3QH3 - chains A and B; structure by X-ray diffraction, 2.19 A resolution.

Chain A:
Protein: A6 alpha chain
Source organism: Homo sapiens
Sequence (194 residues; each row starts with the number of its first residue):
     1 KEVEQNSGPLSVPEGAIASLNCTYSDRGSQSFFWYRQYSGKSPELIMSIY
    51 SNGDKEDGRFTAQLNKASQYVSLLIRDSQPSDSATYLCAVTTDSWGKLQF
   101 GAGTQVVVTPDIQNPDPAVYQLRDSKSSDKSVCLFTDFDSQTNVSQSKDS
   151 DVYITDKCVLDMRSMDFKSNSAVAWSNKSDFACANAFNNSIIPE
Disulfide bonds: Cys22-Cys88, Cys133-Cys183

Chain B:
Protein: A6 beta chain
Source organism: Homo sapiens
Sequence (245 residues; row label = number of the first residue in the row):
     1 NAGVTQTPKFQVLKTGQSMTLQCAQDMNHEYMSWYRQDPGMGLRLIHYSV
    51 GAGITDQGEVPNGYNVSRSTTEDFPLRLLSAAPSQTSVYFCASRPGLAGG
   101 RPEQYFGPGTRLTVTEDLKNVFPPEVAVFEPSEAEISHTQKATLVCLATG
   151 FYPDHVELSWWVNGKEVHSGVCTDPQPLKEQPALNDSRYALSSRLRVSAT
   201 FWQDPRNHFRCQVQFYGLSENDEWTQDRAKPVTQIVSAEAWGRAD
Disulfide bonds: Cys23-Cys91, Cys146-Cys211
From the paper describing this entry:
  - conformationally variable residues (loop rearrangement): Glu30, Gly100

Interface between chain A and chain B:
Residue-residue contacts (80):
  Phe33(A) - Pro102(B)  hydrophobic
  Tyr35(A) - Gln104(B)  hydrogen bond (side chain-backbone)
  Tyr35(A) - Phe106(B)  hydrophobic
  Gln37(A) - Gln37(B)  hydrogen bond
  Gln37(A) - Phe90(B)
  Ser39(A) - Pro175(B)
  Lys41(A) - Phe90(B)
  Ser42(A) - Phe90(B)
  Ser42(A) - Gly107(B)  hydrogen bond (side chain-backbone)
  Ser42(A) - Pro108(B)
  Pro43(A) - Phe106(B)
  Leu45(A) - Glu103(B)
  Trp95(A) - Val50(B)
  Trp95(A) - Arg94(B)  hydrogen bond (backbone-side chain)
  Trp95(A) - Leu97(B)
  Gly96(A) - Arg94(B)  hydrogen bond (backbone-side chain)
  Lys97(A) - Leu45(B)
  Lys97(A) - Arg94(B)
  Leu98(A) - Tyr35(B)
  Leu98(A) - Gln104(B)
  Phe100(A) - Leu43(B)  hydrophobic
  Phe100(A) - Phe106(B)  hydrophobic
  Gly101(A) - Gly42(B)
  Ala102(A) - Met41(B)
  Ala102(A) - Gly42(B)
  Tyr120(A) - Ser132(B)
  Tyr120(A) - Ala134(B)
  Tyr120(A) - Glu135(B)
  Tyr120(A) - Thr139(B)
  Gln121(A) - Ser132(B)
  Leu122(A) - Phe129(B)
  Leu122(A) - Glu130(B)
  Leu122(A) - Thr143(B)
  Leu122(A) - Val145(B)  hydrophobic
  Arg123(A) - Phe129(B)
  Arg123(A) - Glu130(B)  hydrogen bond (backbone-backbone)
  Asp124(A) - Ala127(B)
  Asp124(A) - Val128(B)
  Asp124(A) - Phe129(B)
  Ser125(A) - Val128(B)  hydrogen bond (side chain-backbone)
  Ser125(A) - Glu130(B)
  Ser125(A) - Glu239(B)
  Ser125(A) - Ala240(B)
  Lys130(A) - Phe129(B)
  Ser131(A) - Phe129(B)
  Val132(A) - Phe129(B)  hydrophobic
  Val132(A) - Val145(B)  hydrophobic
  Val132(A) - Leu147(B)  hydrophobic
  Leu134(A) - Thr143(B)
  Thr136(A) - Arg196(B)
  Asp137(A) - Thr139(B)
  Asp137(A) - Arg196(B)  salt bridge
  Tyr153(A) - Leu178(B)  hydrophobic
  Tyr153(A) - Glu180(B)  hydrogen bond (side chain-backbone)
  Ile154(A) - Leu178(B)
  Thr155(A) - Asp174(B)
  Thr155(A) - Ser192(B)
  Thr155(A) - Arg194(B)  hydrogen bond
  Cys158(A) - Cys172(B)  disulfide
  Cys158(A) - Thr173(B)
  Cys158(A) - Arg194(B)
  Val159(A) - Cys172(B)  hydrogen bond (backbone-side chain)
  Leu160(A) - Gly170(B)
  Leu160(A) - Val171(B)
  Leu160(A) - Cys172(B)
  Leu160(A) - Arg196(B)
  Asp161(A) - Ser169(B)
  Asp161(A) - Gly170(B)  hydrogen bond (backbone-backbone)
  Met162(A) - Arg196(B)
  Met162(A) - Val197(B)
  Arg163(A) - Ser169(B)
  Phe167(A) - Lys141(B)
  Phe167(A) - Arg196(B)
  Ser169(A) - Arg196(B)  hydrogen bond
  Ser171(A) - Arg194(B)  hydrogen bond
  Val173(A) - Ser192(B)
  Val173(A) - Arg194(B)
  Trp175(A) - Leu147(B)  hydrophobic
  Trp175(A) - Leu178(B)  hydrophobic
  Trp175(A) - Ala190(B)  hydrophobic
Interface residues without a listed pair, chain A (48 interface residues in all): Tyr50, Leu87, Ser94, Asp116, Asp156, Met165, Ala172
Interface residues without a listed pair, chain B (52 interface residues in all): Tyr31, Gly40, Tyr48, Pro131, His138, Lys179, Gln181, Ser198
Disulfides between the chains: Cys158(A)-Cys172(B)

Summary:
48 residues of chain A face 52 of chain B across their interface; the contacts include 1 disulfide bond, 13
hydrogen bonds and 1 salt bridge. Among the polar pairs are Asp137(A)-Arg196(B), Tyr35(A)-Gln104(B) and
Gln37(A)-Gln37(B). The paper reports conformational variability at Glu30(B) and Gly100(B).
Chain A is A6 alpha chain and chain B is A6 beta chain, both from Homo sapiens; the structure, The crystal
structure of TCR A6, was determined by X-ray diffraction (same publication as 3QFJ).
